1HDX - chains A and B; structure by X-ray diffraction, 2.50 A resolution.

# Chain A (and B)
Molecule: Alcohol dehydrogenase
Organism: Homo sapiens
Notes: EC 1.1.1.1; chain B of this document is another copy of the same molecule, construct and numbering; everything in this record applies to it too
Reference sequence: P00325 (ADHB_HUMAN); numbering as in UniProt (aligned over 1-374)
Sequence (374 residues; numbered 1 to 374; the number before each row is that of its first residue):
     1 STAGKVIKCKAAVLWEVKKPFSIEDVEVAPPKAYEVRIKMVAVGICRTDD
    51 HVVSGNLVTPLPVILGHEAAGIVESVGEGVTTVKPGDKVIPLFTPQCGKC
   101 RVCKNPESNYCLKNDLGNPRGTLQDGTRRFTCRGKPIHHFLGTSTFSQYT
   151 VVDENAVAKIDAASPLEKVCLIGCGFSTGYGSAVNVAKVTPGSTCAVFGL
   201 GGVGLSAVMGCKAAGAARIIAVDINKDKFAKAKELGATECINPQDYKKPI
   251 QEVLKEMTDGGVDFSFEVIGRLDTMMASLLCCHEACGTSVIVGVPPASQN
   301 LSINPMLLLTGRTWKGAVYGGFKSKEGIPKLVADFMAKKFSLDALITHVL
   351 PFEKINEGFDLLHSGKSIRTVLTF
Ion coordination: Zn2+ site 1: Cys46, His67, Cys174; Zn2+ site 2: Cys97, Cys100, Cys103, Cys111
Ligand contacts:
  - cyclohexanol (CXL): Thr48, Leu57, Phe93, Leu116, Val294, Val318
  - NAD (nicotinamide-adenine-dinucleotide): Cys46, Arg47, Thr48, His51, Phe93, Cys174, Thr178, Gly199, Leu200, Gly201, Gly202, Val203, Gly204, Val222, Asp223, Ile224, Asn225, Lys228, Val268, Ile269, Gly270, Arg271, Thr274, Val292, Gly293, Val294, Ala317, Val318, Tyr319, Leu362, Arg369

# Interface between chain A and chain B
Contacting residue pairs (69; chain A residue first):
  Arg101(A) - Thr258(B)  hydrogen bond (side chain-backbone)
  Arg101(A) - Asp259(B)  hydrogen bond (side chain-backbone)
  Arg101(A) - Gly261(B)  hydrogen bond (side chain-backbone)
  Arg101(A) - Asp263(B)  salt bridge
  Arg101(A) - His283(B)
  Asn105(A) - Cys286(B)
  Ser108(A) - Ala285(B)  hydrogen bond (side chain-backbone)
  Ser108(A) - Cys286(B)
  Tyr110(A) - Thr310(B)
  Thr258(A) - Arg101(B)  hydrogen bond (backbone-side chain)
  Asp259(A) - Arg101(B)  hydrogen bond (backbone-side chain)
  Gly260(A) - Arg101(B)
  Gly261(A) - Arg101(B)  hydrogen bond (backbone-side chain)
  Asp263(A) - Arg101(B)  salt bridge
  Met275(A) - Pro305(B)  hydrophobic
  His283(A) - Arg101(B)  hydrogen bond
  Glu284(A) - Tyr110(B)
  Ala285(A) - Ser108(B)
  Ala285(A) - Tyr110(B)  hydrophobic
  Cys286(A) - Asn105(B)
  Cys286(A) - Ser108(B)
  Ile291(A) - Leu308(B)  hydrophobic
  Ile291(A) - Leu309(B)  hydrophobic
  Gly293(A) - Leu309(B)
  Val294(A) - Leu309(B)  hydrophobic
  Pro295(A) - Pro305(B)  hydrophobic
  Gln299(A) - Asn304(B)
  Gln299(A) - Pro305(B)
  Asn300(A) - Ile303(B)
  Leu301(A) - Leu301(B)
  Leu301(A) - Ser302(B)
  Leu301(A) - Ile303(B)  hydrogen bond (backbone-backbone)
  Leu301(A) - Pro305(B)  hydrophobic
  Ser302(A) - Leu301(B)
  Ile303(A) - Asn300(B)
  Ile303(A) - Leu301(B)  hydrogen bond (backbone-backbone)
  Asn304(A) - Asn300(B)
  Pro305(A) - Leu272(B)  hydrophobic
  Pro305(A) - Met275(B)  hydrophobic
  Pro305(A) - Pro295(B)  hydrophobic
  Pro305(A) - Gln299(B)
  Leu308(A) - Ile291(B)  hydrophobic
  Leu308(A) - Trp314(B)  hydrophobic
  Leu308(A) - Gly316(B)  hydrogen bond (backbone-backbone)
  Leu309(A) - Val292(B)
  Leu309(A) - Gly293(B)
  Leu309(A) - Pro295(B)
  Leu309(A) - Gly316(B)
  Leu309(A) - Ala317(B)  hydrogen bond (backbone-backbone)
  Leu309(A) - Val318(B)
  Thr310(A) - Tyr110(B)
  Gly311(A) - Gly316(B)
  Arg312(A) - Lys315(B)
  Arg312(A) - Gly316(B)
  Thr313(A) - Thr313(B)
  Thr313(A) - Trp314(B)
  Thr313(A) - Lys315(B)
  Trp314(A) - Ile303(B)  hydrophobic
  Trp314(A) - Leu308(B)  hydrophobic
  Trp314(A) - Thr313(B)
  Trp314(A) - Trp314(B)  hydrogen bond (backbone-backbone)
  Lys315(A) - Arg312(B)
  Lys315(A) - Thr313(B)
  Gly316(A) - Leu308(B)  hydrogen bond (backbone-backbone)
  Gly316(A) - Leu309(B)
  Gly316(A) - Gly311(B)
  Gly316(A) - Arg312(B)
  Ala317(A) - Leu309(B)  hydrogen bond (backbone-backbone)
  Val318(A) - Leu309(B)
Interface residues without a listed pair, chain A (41 interface residues in all): Val102, Val262, Leu272, Ser298, Met306
Interface residues without a listed pair, chain B (40 interface residues in all): Val102, Gly260, Glu284, Val294, Met306

# In short
41 residues of chain A and 40 residues of chain B are in contact; the contacts include 15 hydrogen bonds and 2
salt bridges. Polar contacts include Arg101(A)-Asp263(B), Arg101(A)-Thr258(B) and Arg101(A)-Asp259(B). Chain A
binds NAD and cyclohexanol. Cys46(A), His67(A) and Cys174(A) coordinate Zn2+ site 1.
Chain A and chain B are both Alcohol dehydrogenase (Homo sapiens); the structure, Three-dimensional structures
of three human alcohol dehydrogenase variants: correlations with their functional differences, was determined
by X-ray diffraction, deposited together with 1HDY and 1HDZ.
